8EA3 - chains 3 and O of the 30 polymer chains in the assembly; structure by electron microscopy, 3.70 A resolution.

# Chain 3
Molecule: Non-target_R
Sequence (71 nucleotides; row label = number of the first residue in the row; numbers below 1 keep their minus sign (DG-15 is residue -15)):
   -15 GCGTGCTGAC TGGTTCTCTT CAGTATTAAT AAGGCCACTC AATTTGCATC TATATAGATG
    45 CGCATCTATA T
Disordered / not traced: -15 to -10, 0-14
Metal / ion sites: Mg2+: DT55 (shared with 2 residues of chain W)

# Chain O
Protein: Cas12k
Source organism: Scytonema hofmannii
UniProt: A0A8M0FGU0 (A0A8M0FGU0_9CYAN); numbering as in UniProt (aligned over 1-639)
Sequence (639 residues; each row starts with the number of its first residue):
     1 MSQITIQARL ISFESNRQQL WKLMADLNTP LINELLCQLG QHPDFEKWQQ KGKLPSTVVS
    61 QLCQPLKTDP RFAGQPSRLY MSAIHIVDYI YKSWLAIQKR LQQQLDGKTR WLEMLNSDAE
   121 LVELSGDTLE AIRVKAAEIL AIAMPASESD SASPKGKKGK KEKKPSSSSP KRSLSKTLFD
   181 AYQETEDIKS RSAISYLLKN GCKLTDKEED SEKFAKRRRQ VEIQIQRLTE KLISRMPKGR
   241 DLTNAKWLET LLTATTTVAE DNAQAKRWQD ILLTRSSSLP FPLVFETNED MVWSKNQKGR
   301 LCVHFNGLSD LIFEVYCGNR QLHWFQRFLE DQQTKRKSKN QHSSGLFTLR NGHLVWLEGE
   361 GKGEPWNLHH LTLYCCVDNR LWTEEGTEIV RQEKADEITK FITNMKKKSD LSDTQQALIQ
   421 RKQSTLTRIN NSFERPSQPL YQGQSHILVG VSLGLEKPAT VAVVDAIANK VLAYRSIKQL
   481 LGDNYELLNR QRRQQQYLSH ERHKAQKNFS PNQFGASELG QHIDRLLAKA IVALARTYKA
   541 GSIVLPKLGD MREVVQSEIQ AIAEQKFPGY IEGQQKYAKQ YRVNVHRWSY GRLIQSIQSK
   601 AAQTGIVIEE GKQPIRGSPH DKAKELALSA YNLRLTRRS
Disordered / not traced: 1, 145-172, 407-411, 636-639

# How chain 3 and chain O interact
Residue-residue contacts - 23 pairs, chain 3 then chain O:
  DC-6(3) with Ser309(O), hydrogen bond to the phosphate
  DT-5(3) with Asn306(O), base contact; Gly307(O), hydrogen bond to the phosphate; Leu308(O), phosphate contact; Ser309(O), hydrogen bond to the phosphate
  DG-4(3) with Pro76(O), phosphate contact; Ser77(O), hydrogen bond to the phosphate; Asn306(O), base contact
  DG-3(3) with Arg78(O), hydrogen bond to the base
  DT-2(3) with Thr414(O), phosphate contact; Arg421(O), base contact
  DT-1(3) with Thr414(O), hydrogen bond to the phosphate; Gln415(O), phosphate contact; Leu418(O), phosphate contact; Arg421(O), base contact
  DA15(3) with Tyr577(O), phosphate contact
  DA16(3) with Lys566(O), salt bridge to the phosphate; Tyr577(O), hydrogen bond to the phosphate; Ala578(O), sugar contact; Tyr581(O), stacking on the base
  DG17(3) with Phe567(O), base contact; Lys576(O), phosphate contact; Tyr577(O), phosphate contact
Also at the interface, not in a pair above, chain 3 (10 interface residues in all): DA-7
Also at the interface, not in a pair above, chain O (23 interface residues in all): His304, Phe305, Arg336, Met405, Ile559, Tyr570

# In short
The interface between chain 3 and chain O involves 10 residues on one side and 23 on the other, with 7
hydrogen bonds, 1 salt bridge and 1 aromatic stacking contact. Among the polar pairs are DG-3(3)-Arg78(O),
DC-6(3)-Ser309(O) and DT-5(3)-Gly307(O).
Chain 3 is Non-target_R and chain O is Cas12k (Scytonema hofmannii); the structure, V-K CAST Transpososome
from Scytonema hofmanni, major configuration, was determined by electron microscopy (same publication as 8EA4
and 7SVU).
